PDB entry 9Q91 | electron microscopy, 7.20 A resolution (low resolution: residue-level contacts below are approximate; hydrogen-bond / salt-bridge calls are withheld) | chains 4 and 5 of the 14 polymer chains in the assembly

# Chain 4 (and 5)
Protein: Psp operon transcriptional activator
Source organism: Escherichia coli K-12
Notes: chain 5 of this document is another copy of the same molecule, construct and numbering; everything in this record applies to it too
Reference sequence: P37344 (PSPF_ECOLI); residues 1-259 here = UniProt positions 1-259
Amino-acid sequence (259 residues; row label = number of the first residue in the row):
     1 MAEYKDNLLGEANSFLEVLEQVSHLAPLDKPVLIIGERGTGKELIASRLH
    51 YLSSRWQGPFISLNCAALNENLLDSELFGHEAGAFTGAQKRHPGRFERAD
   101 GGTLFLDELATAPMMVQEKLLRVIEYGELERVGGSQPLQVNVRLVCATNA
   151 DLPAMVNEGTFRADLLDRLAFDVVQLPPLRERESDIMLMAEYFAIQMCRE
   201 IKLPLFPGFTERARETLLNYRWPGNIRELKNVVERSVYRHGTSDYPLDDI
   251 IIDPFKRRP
UniProt features mapped onto this chain:
  - binding site (ATP): G36 to E43, A99 to E108
Reported in the primary citation:
  - catalytic residues: N64, D107, E108, R162, R168 (citing earlier work)

# How chain 4 and chain 5 interact
Contacting residue pairs (8; chain 4 residue first):
  A66(4) with E118(5)
  T86(4) with G83(5); A84(5)
  G87(4) with A84(5); F85(5)
  P254(4) with D172(5); V173(5)
  R257(4) with Q175(5)
Interface residues without a listed pair, chain 4 (12 interface residues in all): N69, F85, H92, P93, N231, E234, R235
Interface residues without a listed pair, chain 5 (13 interface residues in all): D74, K119, G133, L169, A170, F171

# Overview
12 residues of chain 4 face 13 of chain 5 across their interface. Curated annotation (UniProt) lists 18
ATP-binding residues on chain 4. The paper reports catalytic residues N64(4), D107(4) and E108(4) among
others.
Both chains are Psp operon transcriptional activator (Escherichia coli K-12). Entry 9Q91 (CryoEM structure of
bacterial transcription intermediate complex mediated by activator PspF containing nifH promoter DNA
containing ...) was determined by electron microscopy (same publication as 9Q92, 9Q93, 9Q94, 9Q95, 9Q96, 9Q97
and 9Q98).
